Entry 2R8F (X-ray diffraction, 2.80 A resolution); this record covers chain A.

[Chain A]
Name: Non-structural RNA-binding protein 35
Source organism: Simian 11 rotavirus (serotype 3 / strain SA11-Ramig)
Reference sequence: Q03243 (VN35_ROTSR); numbering as in UniProt (aligned over 1-317)
Chain sequence (317 residues; row label = number of the first residue in the row):
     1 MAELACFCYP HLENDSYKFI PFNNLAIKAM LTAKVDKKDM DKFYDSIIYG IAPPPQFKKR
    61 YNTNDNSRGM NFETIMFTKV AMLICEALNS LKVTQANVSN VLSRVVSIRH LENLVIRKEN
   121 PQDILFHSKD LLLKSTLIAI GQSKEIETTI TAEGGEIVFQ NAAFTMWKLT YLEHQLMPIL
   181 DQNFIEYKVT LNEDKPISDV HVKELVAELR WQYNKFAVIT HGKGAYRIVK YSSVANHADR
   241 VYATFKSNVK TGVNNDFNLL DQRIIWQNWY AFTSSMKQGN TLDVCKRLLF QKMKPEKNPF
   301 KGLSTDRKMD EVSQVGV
Not modelled in the structure: 1, 250-254, 314-317
Sequence notes: engineered mutation Ala225 (His in Q03243)
Swiss-Prot annotation at these positions:
  - region: Leu205 to Val241 (RNA-binding)
  - binding site (ATP): Ser107 to Arg109, Lys188, His221 to Lys223, Arg227
Ligand contacts: ATP-gamma-S (AGS; phosphothiophosphoric acid-adenylate ester): Ser107, Arg109, Glu153, Met177, Lys188, His221, Lys223, Ala225, Arg227, Arg240, Thr244
Reported in the primary citation:
  - conformationally variable residues (loop rearrangement, side-chain flip): Leu12 to Lys18, Arg227
  - contacts within the chain: Glu186-Arg227 (hydrogen bond)
  - binding site for ATP-gamma-S: Lys188, His221, Lys223, Arg227
  - catalytic residues: His221 (proposed by the authors, not directly observed)
  - catalytic residues: Lys188, Lys223, Arg227
  - mutagenesis - H225A: abolished catalytic activity

[Summary]
Ligands of chain A: ATP-gamma-S. Curated annotation (UniProt) lists 8 ATP-binding residues. The paper reports
catalytic residues His221, Lys188 and Lys223 among others; H225A abolishes catalytic activity.
Chain A is Non-structural RNA-binding protein 35 (Simian 11 rotavirus (serotype 3 / strain SA11-Ramig)); the
structure, Crystal structure of H225A NSP2 and ATP-gS complex, was determined by X-ray diffraction, deposited
together with 2R7C, 2R7J and 2R7P.
